Entry 8IQG (electron microscopy, 3.50 A resolution); this record covers chains A and D of the 5 polymer chains in the assembly.

# Chain A
Protein: Chromatin assembly factor 1 subunit A
Organism: Homo sapiens
UniProtKB: Q13111 (CAF1A_HUMAN); residue numbers follow UniProt; this construct covers 1-956
Amino-acid sequence (956 residues; row label = number of the first residue in the row):
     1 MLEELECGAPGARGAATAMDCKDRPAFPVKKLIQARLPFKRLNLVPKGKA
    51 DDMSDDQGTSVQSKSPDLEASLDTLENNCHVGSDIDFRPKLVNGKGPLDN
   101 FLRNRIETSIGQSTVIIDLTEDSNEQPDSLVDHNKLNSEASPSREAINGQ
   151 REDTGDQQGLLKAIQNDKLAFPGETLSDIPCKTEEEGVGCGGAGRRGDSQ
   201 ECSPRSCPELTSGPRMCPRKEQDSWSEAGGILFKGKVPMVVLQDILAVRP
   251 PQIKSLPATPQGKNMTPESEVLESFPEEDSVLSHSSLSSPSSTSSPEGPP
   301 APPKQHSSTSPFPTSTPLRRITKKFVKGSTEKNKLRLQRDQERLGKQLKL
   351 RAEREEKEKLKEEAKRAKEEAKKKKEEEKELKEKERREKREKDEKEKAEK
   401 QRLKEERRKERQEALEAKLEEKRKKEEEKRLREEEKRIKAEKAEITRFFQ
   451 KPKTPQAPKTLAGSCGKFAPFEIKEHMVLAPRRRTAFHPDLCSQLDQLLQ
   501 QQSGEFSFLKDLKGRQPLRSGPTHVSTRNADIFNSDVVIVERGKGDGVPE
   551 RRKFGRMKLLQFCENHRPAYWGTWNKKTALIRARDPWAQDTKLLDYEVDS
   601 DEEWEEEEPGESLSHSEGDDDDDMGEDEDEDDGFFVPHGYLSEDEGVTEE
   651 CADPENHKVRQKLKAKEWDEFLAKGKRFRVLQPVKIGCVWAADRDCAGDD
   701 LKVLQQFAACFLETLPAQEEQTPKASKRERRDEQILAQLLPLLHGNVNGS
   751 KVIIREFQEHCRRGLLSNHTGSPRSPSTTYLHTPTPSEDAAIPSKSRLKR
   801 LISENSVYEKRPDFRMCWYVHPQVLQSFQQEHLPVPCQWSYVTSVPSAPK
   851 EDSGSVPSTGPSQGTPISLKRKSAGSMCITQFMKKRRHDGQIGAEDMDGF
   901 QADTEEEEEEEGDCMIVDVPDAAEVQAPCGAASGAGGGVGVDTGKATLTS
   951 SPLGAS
Unresolved in the structure: 1-476, 524-547, 714-956
Differences from the reference sequence: variant Ser-950 (Ala in Q13111)
UniProt features mapped onto this chain:
  - region: Ser-642 to Phe-678 (Necessary for homodimerization and competence for chromatin assembly)
  - motif: Phe-233 to Leu-246 (PxVxL motif)
  - modified residue: Ser-65 (Phosphoserine), Ser-123 (Phosphoserine), Ser-138 (Phosphoserine), Ser-141 (Phosphoserine), Ser-143 (Phosphoserine), Ser-206 (Phosphoserine), Ser-224 (Phosphoserine), Ser-310 (Phosphoserine), Thr-722 (Phosphothreonine), Ser-772 (Phosphoserine), Ser-775 (Phosphoserine), Ser-803 (Phosphoserine), Thr-865 (Phosphothreonine), Ser-868 (Phosphoserine), Ser-873 (Phosphoserine), Ser-951 (Phosphoserine)
  - cross-link: Lys-182 (Glycyl lysine isopeptide (Lys-Gly) (interchain with G-Cter in SUMO1))
  - mutagenesis: Val-240 (V240E: Abolishes interaction with CBX5; when associated with E-242), Leu-242 (L242E: Abolishes interaction with CBX5; when associated with E-240)

# Chain D
Protein: Histone H3.1
Organism: Homo sapiens
UniProtKB: P68431 (H31_HUMAN); residues 0-135 here correspond to UniProt positions 1-136 (UniProt number = residue number + 1)
Amino-acid sequence (136 residues; row label = number of the first residue in the row; numbering starts at 0):
     0 MARTKQTARKSTGGKAPRKQLATKAARKSAPATGGVKKPHRYRPGTVALR
    50 EIRRYQKSTELLIRKLPFQRLVREIAQDFKTDLRFQSSAVMALQEACEAY
   100 LVGLFEDTNLCAIHAKRVTIMPKDIQLARRIRGERA
Unresolved in the structure: 0, 12-35, 135
UniProt features mapped onto this chain:
  - modified residue: Arg-2 (Asymmetric dimethylarginine), Thr-3 (Phosphothreonine), Lys-4 (Allysine), Gln-5 (5-glutamyl dopamine), Thr-6 (Phosphothreonine), Arg-8 (Citrulline), Lys-9 (N6,N6,N6-trimethyllysine), Ser-10 (ADP-ribosylserine), Thr-11 (Phosphothreonine), Lys-14 (N6-(2-hydroxyisobutyryl)lysine), Arg-17 (Asymmetric dimethylarginine), Lys-18 (N6-(2-hydroxyisobutyryl)lysine), Lys-23 (N6-(2-hydroxyisobutyryl)lysine), Arg-26 (Citrulline), Lys-27 (N6,N6,N6-trimethyllysine), Ser-28 (ADP-ribosylserine), Lys-36 (N6,N6,N6-trimethyllysine), Lys-37 (N6-methyllysine), Tyr-41 (Phosphotyrosine), Lys-56 (N6,N6,N6-trimethyllysine) and 8 more in UniProt
  - lipidation: Lys-18 (N6-decanoyllysine)

# Chain A / chain D interface
Residue-residue contacts - 27 pairs, chain A then chain D:
  Glu-602(A) / Lys-115(D)
  Glu-603(A) / Lys-115(D)
  Glu-606(A) / Arg-116(D)
  Glu-606(A) / Val-117(D)
  Glu-606(A) / Thr-118(D)
  Glu-608(A) / Thr-118(D)
  Asp-623(A) / Arg-63(D)  hydrogen bond (backbone-side chain)
  Met-624(A) / Arg-63(D)
  Gly-625(A) / Arg-63(D)
  Asp-627(A) / Leu-65(D)
  Asp-632(A) / Arg-72(D)
  Asp-632(A) / Arg-83(D)
  Gly-633(A) / Arg-83(D)  hydrogen bond (backbone-side chain)
  Gly-633(A) / Phe-84(D)
  Phe-634(A) / Gln-68(D)
  Phe-634(A) / Arg-72(D)
  Phe-634(A) / Arg-83(D)
  Phe-634(A) / Phe-84(D)  hydrophobic
  Phe-634(A) / Ser-86(D)  hydrogen bond (backbone-side chain)
  Phe-634(A) / Val-89(D)  hydrophobic
  Phe-635(A) / Ser-86(D)
  Val-636(A) / Ser-86(D)
  Val-636(A) / Ser-87(D)
  Tyr-640(A) / Gln-85(D)
  Glu-643(A) / Gln-85(D)  hydrogen bond
  Glu-670(A) / Lys-56(D)  hydrogen bond (backbone-side chain)
  Lys-674(A) / Lys-56(D)
Interface residues without a listed pair, chain A (21 interface residues in all): His-566, Pro-568, Asp-629, Ala-673
Interface residues without a listed pair, chain D (18 interface residues in all): Arg-69, Val-71, Ile-112

# In short
The interface between chain A and chain D involves 21 residues on one side and 18 on the other, with 5
hydrogen bonds. Polar contacts include Asp-623(A)/Arg-63(D), Gly-633(A)/Arg-83(D) and Phe-634(A)/Ser-86(D).
UniProt lists 2 mutagenesis sites on chain A.
Here chain A is Chromatin assembly factor 1 subunit A and chain D is Histone H3.1, both from Homo sapiens.
Entry 8IQG (Cryo-EM structure of the monomeric human CAF1-H3-H4 complex) was determined by electron microscopy
together with 7Y5K, 7Y5L, 7Y5O, 7Y5U, 7Y5V, 7Y5W and 4 further entries from the same study.
